Entry 3BJW (X-ray diffraction, 2.30 A resolution); this record covers chains C and D of the 8 polymer chains in the assembly.

Chain C (and D):
Protein: Phospholipase A2
Organism: Echis carinatus
Notes: EC 3.1.1.4; chain D of this document is another copy of the same molecule, construct and numbering; everything in this record applies to it too
Reference sequence: P48650 (PA2N_ECHCA); the construct has insertions or renumbered stretches relative to UniProt, so the offset changes along the chain: 1-14 = UniProt 1-14; 16-56 = UniProt 15-55; 67-89 = UniProt 58-80; 91-122 = UniProt 81-112; 1 more segments
Chain sequence (122 residues; each row starts with the number of its first residue; note: 11 numbers in that range are skipped by the numbering (no residue carries them; nothing is unmodelled there)):
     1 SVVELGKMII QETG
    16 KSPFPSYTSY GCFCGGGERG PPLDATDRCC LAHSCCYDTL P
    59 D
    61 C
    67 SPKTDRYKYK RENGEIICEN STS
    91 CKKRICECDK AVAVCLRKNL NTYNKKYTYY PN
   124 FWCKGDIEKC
UniProt features mapped onto this chain:
  - region: Lys-115 to Asn-122, Phe-124 to Gly-128 (Important for membrane-damaging activities in eukaryotes and bacteria)
Disulfide bonds: Cys-27/Cys-126, Cys-29/Cys-45, Cys-44/Cys-105, Cys-50/Cys-133, Cys-51/Cys-98, Cys-61/Cys-91, Cys-84/Cys-96
Ligand contacts:
  - suramin (SVR; 8,8'-[carbonylbis[imino-3,1-phenylenecarbonylimino(4-methyl-3,1-phenylene)carbonylimino]]bis-1,3,5-naphthalenetrisulfon ic acid), molecule 1: Ser-1, Val-2, Val-3, Phe-19, Thr-23, Lys-69, Thr-70, Arg-72
  - suramin (SVR), molecule 2: Val-2, Val-3, Glu-4, Gly-6, Lys-7, Ile-10, Pro-18, Thr-23, Gly-30, Lys-69, Arg-72, Lys-74
  - suramin (SVR), molecule 3: Ile-10, Ser-17, Pro-18, Phe-19, Pro-20, Thr-23
  - suramin (SVR), molecule 4: Lys-16, Ser-21, Tyr-113, Asn-114, Lys-115, Lys-116, Tyr-117, Pro-121, Phe-124, Trp-125
  - suramin (SVR), molecule 5: Gly-35, Pro-36, Phe-124, Trp-125, Cys-126, Lys-127, Gly-128
Reported in the primary citation:
  - binding site for suramin: Asn-114, Lys-115, Lys-116, Phe-124, Trp-125

Chain C / chain D interface:
Residue-residue contacts (31; chain C residue first):
  Pro-20(C) / Tyr-119(D)  hydrophobic
  Thr-23(C) / Pro-121(D)
  Thr-23(C) / Asn-122(D)  hydrogen bond (backbone-backbone)
  Ser-24(C) / Tyr-119(D)
  Ser-24(C) / Tyr-120(D)
  Ser-24(C) / Asn-122(D)
  Tyr-25(C) / Asn-122(D)
  Gly-26(C) / Asn-122(D)  hydrogen bond (backbone-side chain)
  Cys-29(C) / Asn-122(D)  hydrogen bond (backbone-side chain)
  Gly-30(C) / Asn-122(D)
  Gly-30(C) / Phe-124(D)
  Gly-31(C) / Asn-122(D)
  Gly-32(C) / Lys-127(D)
  Lys-116(C) / Phe-19(D)
  Thr-118(C) / Tyr-119(D)
  Tyr-119(C) / Phe-19(D)  hydrophobic
  Tyr-119(C) / Ser-24(D)  hydrogen bond (backbone-side chain)
  Tyr-119(C) / Thr-118(D)
  Tyr-120(C) / Ser-24(D)
  Tyr-120(C) / Asn-122(D)  hydrogen bond
  Pro-121(C) / Thr-23(D)
  Asn-122(C) / Thr-23(D)  hydrogen bond (backbone-backbone)
  Asn-122(C) / Ser-24(D)
  Asn-122(C) / Tyr-25(D)  hydrogen bond (side chain-backbone)
  Asn-122(C) / Gly-26(D)  hydrogen bond (side chain-backbone)
  Asn-122(C) / Cys-29(D)  hydrogen bond (side chain-backbone)
  Asn-122(C) / Gly-30(D)
  Asn-122(C) / Gly-31(D)
  Asn-122(C) / Tyr-120(D)  hydrogen bond
  Phe-124(C) / Gly-30(D)
  Lys-127(C) / Gly-32(D)
Other interface residues (no listed pair), chain C (18 interface residues in all): Phe-19
Other interface residues (no listed pair), chain D (19 interface residues in all): Pro-20, Glu-33, Lys-116

In short:
18 residues of chain C and 19 residues of chain D are in contact, with 10 hydrogen bonds. Polar pairs include
Gly-26(C)/Asn-122(D), Cys-29(C)/Asn-122(D) and Tyr-119(C)/Ser-24(D). Chain C binds 5 copies of suramin. From
the paper: a binding site for suramin at Asn-114(C), Lys-115(C) and Lys-116(C) among others.
Chain C and chain D are both Phospholipase A2 (Echis carinatus); the structure, Crystal Structure of
ecarpholin S complexed with suramin, was determined by X-ray diffraction, deposited together with 2QHD and
2QHE.
